3H0M - chains A and B of the 3 polymer chains in the assembly; structure by X-ray diffraction, 2.80 A resolution.

# Chain A
Protein: Glutamyl-tRNA(Gln) amidotransferase subunit A
From: Aquifex aeolicus
Notes: EC 6.3.5.-
UniProt: O66610 (GATA_AQUAE); residues 1-478 here = UniProt positions 1-478
Chain sequence (478 residues; each row starts with the number of its first residue):
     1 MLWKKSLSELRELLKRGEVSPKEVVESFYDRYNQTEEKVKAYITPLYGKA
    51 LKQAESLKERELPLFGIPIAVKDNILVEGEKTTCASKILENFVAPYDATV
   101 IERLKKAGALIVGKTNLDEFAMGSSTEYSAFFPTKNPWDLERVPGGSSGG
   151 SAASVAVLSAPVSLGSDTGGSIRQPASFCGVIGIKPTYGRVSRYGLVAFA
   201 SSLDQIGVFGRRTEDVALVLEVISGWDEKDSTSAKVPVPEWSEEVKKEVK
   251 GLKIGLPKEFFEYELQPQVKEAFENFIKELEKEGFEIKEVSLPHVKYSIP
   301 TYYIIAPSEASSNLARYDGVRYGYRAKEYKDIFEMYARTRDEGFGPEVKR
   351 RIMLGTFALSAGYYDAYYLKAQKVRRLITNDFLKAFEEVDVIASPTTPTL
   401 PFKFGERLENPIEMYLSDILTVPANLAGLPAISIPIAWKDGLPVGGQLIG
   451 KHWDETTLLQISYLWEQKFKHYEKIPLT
Small-molecule neighbours: glutamine (GLN): Ala121, Met122, Gly123, Ser124, Ser147, Ser166, Asp167, Thr168, Gly169, Gly170, Ser171, Phe199, Tyr302, Tyr303, Arg351, Asp418
UniProt features mapped onto this chain:
  - active site: Lys72 (Charge relay system), Ser147 (Charge relay system), Ser171 (Acyl-ester intermediate)
Reported in the primary citation:
  - binding site for glutamine: Ser124, Ser171, Arg351, Asp418

# Chain B
Protein: Aspartyl/glutamyl-tRNA(Asn/Gln) amidotransferase subunit B
From: Aquifex aeolicus
Notes: EC 6.3.5.-
UniProt: O66766 (GATB_AQUAE); residues 1-478 here = UniProt positions 1-478
Chain sequence (478 residues; row label = number of the first residue in the row):
     1 MNEKYEAVIGLEIHVQMDTKTKMFCGCKVEFGAEPNTNVCPVCLGMPGAL
    51 PIVNKRAVEYAIRASLALNCEVHEESVFARKHYFYPDLPKGYQISQYEKP
   101 LATNGWVELNLPNGEKKKVRIRRLHIEEDAGKNIHEGDKTLVDLNRAGTP
   151 LMEIVTEPDIRTPEEARLFLEKLRNIMRYAGVSKADMEKGQLRCDINVSI
   201 RPKGSKEFGTRVEIKNVNSFRFVQKALEYEIERQINVVEEGGEVVQETRT
   251 FDPQTGKTYPMRTKEEAEDYRYFPDPDLVPLKVKKEWIEEIKKNMPELPD
   301 QRFERLIKEYGLSEYEAGILVNHKEVGDFFEEAVRHFKEPKGIVNWLIND
   351 LLGLLRDKGISIEESPVKPEHLAELVKLIKEKVISTKIGKEVIKEMVETG
   401 KTPSQIVEEKGLKQITDENQIKELVKKIFEKHPKEVERLKQGEEKLIGFF
   451 VGQVMRETRGKANPQVVNKVIRELVKEV
Unresolved in the structure: 1-2, 413-478
Bound ions: Mg2+: His14, Glu127, Glu153; Zn2+: Cys25, Cys27, Cys40, Cys43
Reported in the primary citation:
  - Mg2+ coordination: His14, Glu127, Glu153

# Chain A / chain B interface
Residue-residue contacts (64):
  Phe92(A) with Met46(B), hydrophobic
  Pro95(A) with Met46(B), hydrophobic
  Tyr96(A) with Pro41(B), hydrophobic; Met46(B), hydrophobic; Pro47(B), hydrogen bond (side chain-backbone); Gly48(B), hydrogen bond (side chain-backbone); Ala49(B), hydrogen bond (side chain-backbone)
  Arg193(A) with Gly48(B); Leu50(B); Asp277(B), salt bridge
  Tyr194(A) with Pro41(B); Gly48(B); Leu50(B)
  Gly195(A) with Gly48(B), hydrogen bond (backbone-backbone)
  Leu196(A) with Gly48(B)
  Val197(A) with Pro47(B), hydrophobic
  Ser201(A) with Arg80(B); Pro276(B); Asp277(B), hydrogen bond
  Glu228(A) with Ile52(B)
  Lys229(A) with Leu50(B); Ile52(B)
  Asp230(A) with Leu50(B)
  Ser231(A) with Pro51(B), hydrogen bond (side chain-backbone); Ile52(B); Asp277(B); Leu278(B)
  Thr232(A) with Pro276(B); Asp277(B)
  Glu309(A) with Pro276(B)
  Ser312(A) with Arg80(B), hydrogen bond; His82(B), hydrogen bond; Tyr92(B); Phe273(B)
  Asn313(A) with Arg80(B), hydrogen bond
  Ala315(A) with Phe84(B); Lys90(B); Gly91(B)
  Arg316(A) with Gly45(B); Met46(B), hydrogen bond (side chain-backbone); Pro89(B); Lys90(B), hydrogen bond (backbone-backbone); Tyr92(B), hydrogen bond
  Tyr317(A) with Pro47(B)
  Arg321(A) with Leu44(B), hydrogen bond (side chain-backbone); Gly45(B); Pro89(B), hydrogen bond (side chain-backbone); Leu144(B)
  Tyr322(A) with Gly45(B), hydrogen bond (side chain-backbone); Met46(B), hydrophobic; Pro47(B)
  Ile332(A) with Pro86(B), hydrophobic
  Tyr336(A) with Phe84(B), hydrophobic; Tyr85(B); Pro86(B)
  Arg340(A) with Phe84(B)
  Leu359(A) with Arg271(B); Phe273(B), hydrophobic
  Ser360(A) with Asp269(B)
  Ala361(A) with Asp269(B), hydrogen bond (backbone-side chain)
  Tyr364(A) with Tyr272(B); Phe273(B), hydrophobic; Pro274(B)
  Tyr368(A) with Phe273(B), hydrophobic
Also at the interface, not in a pair above, chain A (35 interface residues in all): Leu76, Ser202, Asp318, Val320, Thr356

# Overview
Chain A and chain B form an interface of 35 and 28 residues respectively, with 16 hydrogen bonds and 1 salt
bridge. Polar contacts include Arg193(A)-Asp277(B), Tyr96(A)-Pro47(B) and Tyr96(A)-Gly48(B). Bound to chain A:
glutamine. From the paper: a binding site for glutamine at Ser124(A), Ser171(A) and Arg351(A) among others;
Mg2+ coordination by His14(B), Glu127(B) and Glu153(B).
Chain A is Glutamyl-tRNA(Gln) amidotransferase subunit A and chain B is Aspartyl/glutamyl-tRNA(Asn/Gln)
amidotransferase subunit B, both from Aquifex aeolicus; the structure, Structure of trna-dependent
amidotransferase gatcab from aquifex aeolicus, was determined by X-ray diffraction (same publication as 3H0L
and 3H0R).
